Entry 8VAL (electron microscopy, 3.70 A resolution); this record covers chains C and F of the 9 polymer chains in the assembly.

# Chain C
Name: DNA polymerase III subunit tau
From: Escherichia coli
Notes: EC 2.7.7.7
UniProt: P06710 (DPO3X_ECOLI); residue numbers follow UniProt; this construct covers 1-373
Chain sequence (376 residues; row label = number of the first residue in the row; numbers below 1 keep their minus sign (Gly-2 is residue -2)):
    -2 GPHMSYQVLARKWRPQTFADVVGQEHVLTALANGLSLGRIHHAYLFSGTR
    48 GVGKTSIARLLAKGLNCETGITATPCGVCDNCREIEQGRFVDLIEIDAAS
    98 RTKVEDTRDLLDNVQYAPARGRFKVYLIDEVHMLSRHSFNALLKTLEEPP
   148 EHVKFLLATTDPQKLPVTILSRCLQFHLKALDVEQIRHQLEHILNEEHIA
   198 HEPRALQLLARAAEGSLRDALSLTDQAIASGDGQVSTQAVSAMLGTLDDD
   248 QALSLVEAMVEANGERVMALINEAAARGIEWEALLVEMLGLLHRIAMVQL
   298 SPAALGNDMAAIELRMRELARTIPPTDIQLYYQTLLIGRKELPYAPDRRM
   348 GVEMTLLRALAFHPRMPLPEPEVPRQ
Unresolved in the structure: 371-373
Construct notes: expression tag (-2 to 0)
Ion coordination: Mg2+: Thr52, Asp126 (together with ADP); Zn2+: Cys64, Cys73, Cys76, Cys79
Ligand contacts:
  - ADP (adenosine-5'-diphosphate): Ala7, Trp10, Arg11, Pro12, Asp17, Val18, Val19, Gln21, Arg47, Gly48, Val49, Gly50, Lys51, Thr52, Ser53, Leu214, Arg215, Leu218
  - ADP / beryllium trifluoride: Glu144, Thr165, Arg169
  - beryllium trifluoride (BEF): Gly48, Lys51, Thr52, Asp126, Glu127, Thr157, Arg215
From the paper describing this entry:
  - conformationally variable residues (side-chain flip): Lys141
  - catalytic residues: Glu127 (citing earlier work)
  - mutagenesis - K141A: decreased catalytic activity

# Chain F
Name: Beta sliding clamp
From: Escherichia coli
UniProt: P0A988 (DPO3B_ECOLI); residue numbers follow UniProt; this construct covers 1-366
Chain sequence (369 residues; each row starts with the number of its first residue; numbers below 1 keep their minus sign (Gly-2 is residue -2)):
    -2 GPHMKFTVEREHLLKPLQQVSGPLGGRPTLPILGNLLLQVADGTLSLTGT
    48 DLEMEMVARVALVQPHEPGATTVPARKFFDICRGLPEGAEIAVQLEGERM
    98 LVRSGRSRFSLSTLPAADFPNLDDWQSEVEFTLPQATMKRLIEATQFSMA
   148 HQDVRYYLNGMLFETEGEELRTVATDGHRLAVCSMPIGQSLPSHSVIVPR
   198 KGVIELMRMLDGGDNPLRVQIGSNNIRAHVGDFIFTSKLVDGRFPDYRRV
   248 LPKNPDKHLEAGCDLLKQAFARAAILSNEKFRGVRLYVSENQLKITANNP
   298 EQEEAEEILDVTYSGAEMEIGFNVSYVLDVLNALKCENVRMMLTDSVSSV
   348 QIEDAASQSAAYVVMPMRL
Construct notes: expression tag (-2 to 0)

# Interface between chain C and chain F
Pairs across the interface - 9 pairs, chain C then chain F:
  Arg105(C) - Arg24(F)
  Asp109(C) - Arg24(F)  salt bridge
  Gln112(C) - Pro28(F)
  Gln112(C) - Leu111(F)
  Tyr113(C) - Asn32(F)
  Tyr113(C) - Leu111(F)  hydrophobic
  Ala114(C) - Glu95(F)
  Ala114(C) - Arg96(F)
  Ala116(C) - Arg96(F)
Other interface residues (no listed pair), chain C (7 interface residues in all): Pro115
Other interface residues (no listed pair), chain F (9 interface residues in all): Pro25, Pro71, Thr110

# Summary
7 residues of chain C face 9 of chain F across their interface, with 1 salt bridge. The salt-bridged pair is
Asp109(C)-Arg24(F). Chain C binds ADP / beryllium trifluoride, ADP and beryllium trifluoride. Thr52(C) and
Asp126(C) coordinate Mg2+. The paper reports the catalytic residue Glu127(C); K141A of chain C reduces
catalytic activity.
Here chain C is DNA polymerase III subunit tau and chain F is Beta sliding clamp, both from Escherichia coli.
Entry 8VAL (Structure of the E. coli clamp loader bound to the beta clamp in a Open-DNAp/t conformation) was
determined by electron microscopy together with 8VAM, 8VAN, 8VAP, 8VAQ, 8VAR, 8VAS and 8VAT from the same
study.
